Entry 5C8Z (X-ray diffraction, 1.60 A resolution); this record covers chains A and B.

[Chain A (and B)]
Name: Zearalenone hydrolase
Organism: Clonostachys rosea
Notes: chain B of this document is another copy of the same molecule, construct and numbering; everything in this record applies to it too
Reference sequence: Q8NKB0 (Q8NKB0_BIOOC); numbering as in UniProt (aligned over 1-264)
Sequence (284 residues; each row starts with the number of its first residue):
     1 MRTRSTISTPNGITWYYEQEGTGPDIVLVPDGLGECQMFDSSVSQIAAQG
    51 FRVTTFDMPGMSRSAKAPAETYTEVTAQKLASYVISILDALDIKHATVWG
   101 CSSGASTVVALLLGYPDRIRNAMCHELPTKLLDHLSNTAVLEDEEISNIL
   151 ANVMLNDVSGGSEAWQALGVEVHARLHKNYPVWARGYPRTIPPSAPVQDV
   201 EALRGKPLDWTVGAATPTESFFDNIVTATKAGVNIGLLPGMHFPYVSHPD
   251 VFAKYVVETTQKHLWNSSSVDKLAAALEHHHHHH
Disordered / not traced: 1, 268-284
Differences from the reference sequence: expression tag (265-284)
Small-molecule neighbours: ZGR (2,4-dihydroxy-6-[(1E,10S)-10-hydroxy-6-oxoundec-1-en-1-yl]benzoic acid): D31, G32, L33, S102, S103, P128, K130, L132, L135, M154, V158, W183, Y187, P188, I191, P192, F221, H242, F243
Curated features (UniProtKB/Swiss-Prot):
  - active site: S102, E126, H242
  - binding site (zearalenone): G32, S102, S103, W183, Y187, S220, H242
  - mutagenesis: S102 (S102A: Abolishes the catalytic activity), E126 (E126A: Abolishes the catalytic activity), H134 (H134A: Retains about 70% catalytic activity), V153 (V153D: Retains about 50% catalytic activity; V153H: Maintains the catalytic activity for ZEN but shows a 3.7-fold increase in specific activity against alpha-ZOL), V158 (V158D: Strongly reduces the catalytic activity; V158H: Retains about 75% catalytic activity), W183 (W183F: Almost completely abolishes the catalytic activity), P192 (P192S: Strongly reduces the catalytic activity), D223 (D223A: Retains 37% catalytic activity; D223A: Retains about 40% catalytic activity), H242 (H242A: Strongly reduces the catalytic activity)
What the authors report for this chain:
  - catalytic residues: S102, E126, H242
  - self-association interface (contacts with another copy of this molecule): P217 to A231
  - binding site for ZGR: D31, G32, L33, S102, P128, L132, L135, S136, M154, V158, W183, Y187, P188, I191, P192, F221, F243
  - conformationally variable residues (side-chain flip): S102, W183

[How chain A and chain B interact]
Pairs across the interface - 39 pairs, chain A then chain B:
  V212(A) - T218(B)
  G213(A) - T218(B)
  A214(A) - P217(B)
  A214(A) - T218(B)  hydrogen bond (backbone-backbone)
  A214(A) - E219(B)  hydrogen bond (backbone-backbone)
  T216(A) - P217(B)
  T216(A) - T218(B)  hydrogen bond (backbone-side chain)
  P217(A) - A214(B)
  P217(A) - T216(B)
  P217(A) - T218(B)
  T218(A) - V212(B)
  T218(A) - G213(B)
  T218(A) - A214(B)  hydrogen bond (backbone-backbone)
  T218(A) - T216(B)  hydrogen bond (side chain-backbone)
  T218(A) - P217(B)
  T218(A) - T218(B)
  T218(A) - I225(B)
  T218(A) - L237(B)
  E219(A) - A214(B)  hydrogen bond (backbone-backbone)
  E219(A) - L237(B)
  F222(A) - I225(B)  hydrophobic
  F222(A) - I235(B)
  F222(A) - G236(B)
  F222(A) - L237(B)  hydrophobic
  I225(A) - T218(B)
  I225(A) - F222(B)  hydrophobic
  I225(A) - I225(B)  hydrophobic
  I225(A) - V226(B)  hydrophobic
  V226(A) - I225(B)  hydrophobic
  V226(A) - T229(B)
  T229(A) - V226(B)
  T229(A) - T229(B)
  T229(A) - K230(B)
  K230(A) - T229(B)
  I235(A) - F222(B)
  G236(A) - F222(B)
  L237(A) - T218(B)
  L237(A) - E219(B)
  L237(A) - F222(B)  hydrophobic
Other interface residues (no listed pair), chain A (16 interface residues in all): A215
Other interface residues (no listed pair), chain B (16 interface residues in all): A215

[In short]
The chain A/chain B interface involves 16 residues from each chain, with 6 hydrogen bonds. Polar pairs include
T216(A)-T218(B), A214(A)-T218(B) and A214(A)-E219(B). Chain A binds compound ZGR. From the paper: catalytic
residues S102(A), E126(A) and H242(A); a binding site for ZGR at D31(A), G32(A) and L33(A) among others.
Chain A and chain B are both Zearalenone hydrolase (Clonostachys rosea); the structure, ZHD-ZGR complex after
ZHD crystal soaking in ZEN for 30min, was determined by X-ray diffraction, deposited together with 5XMW.
